6L49 - chains I and S of the 26 polymer chains in the assembly; structure by electron microscopy, 18.90 A resolution (very low resolution: no residue pairs are listed; an interface is given only as per-side residue counts).

Chain I:
Molecule: 485-nt DNA strand
Sequence (485 nucleotides; numbered -242 to 242; the number before each row is that of its first residue; numbers below 1 keep their minus sign (DA-242 is residue -242)):
  -242 ATCAGAATCCCGGTGCCGAGGCCGCTCAATTGGTCGTAGACAGCTCTAGC
  -192 ACCGCTTAAACGCACGTACGCGCTGTCCCCCGCGTTTTAACCGCCAAGGG
  -142 GATTACTCCCTAGTCTCCAGGCACGTGTCAGATATATACATCGATTGGAT
   -92 AGGCCCGGACGGCCTGGATAATCAGAATCCCGGTGCCGAGGCCGCTCAAT
   -42 TGGTCGTAGACAGCTCTAGCACCGCTTAAACGCACGTACGCGCTGTCCCC
     8 CGCGTTTTAACCGCCAAGGGGATTACTCCCTAGTCTCCAGGCACGTGTCA
    58 GATATATACATCGATTGGATAGGCCCCAACGGCCTGGATAATCAGAATCC
   108 CGGTGCCGAGGCCGCTCAATTGGTCGTAGACAGCTCTAGCACCGCTTAAA
   158 CGCACGTACGCGCTGTCCCCCGCGTTTTAACCGCCAAGGGGATTACTCCC
   208 TAGTCTCCAGGCACGTGTCAGATATATACATCGAT

Chain S:
Protein: Histone H3.1
From: Homo sapiens
UniProtKB: P68431 (H31_HUMAN); residues 0-135 here correspond to UniProt positions 1-136 (UniProt number = residue number + 1)
Chain sequence (139 residues; numbered -3 to 135; the number before each row is that of its first residue; numbers below 1 keep their minus sign (Gly-3 is residue -3)):
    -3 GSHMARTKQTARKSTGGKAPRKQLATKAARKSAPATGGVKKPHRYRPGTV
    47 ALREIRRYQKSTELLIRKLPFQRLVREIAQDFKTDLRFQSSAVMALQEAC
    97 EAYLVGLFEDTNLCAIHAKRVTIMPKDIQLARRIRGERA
Disordered / not traced: -3 to 37, 135
Differences from the reference sequence: expression tag (-3 to -1)
Swiss-Prot annotation at these positions:
  - modified residue: Arg2 (Asymmetric dimethylarginine), Thr3 (Phosphothreonine), Lys4 (Allysine), Gln5 (5-glutamyl dopamine), Thr6 (Phosphothreonine), Arg8 (Citrulline), Lys9 (N6,N6,N6-trimethyllysine), Ser10 (ADP-ribosylserine), Thr11 (Phosphothreonine), Lys14 (N6-(2-hydroxyisobutyryl)lysine), Arg17 (Asymmetric dimethylarginine), Lys18 (N6-(2-hydroxyisobutyryl)lysine), Lys23 (N6-(2-hydroxyisobutyryl)lysine), Arg26 (Citrulline), Lys27 (N6,N6,N6-trimethyllysine), Ser28 (ADP-ribosylserine), Lys36 (N6,N6,N6-trimethyllysine), Lys37 (N6-methyllysine), Tyr41 (Phosphotyrosine), Lys56 (N6,N6,N6-trimethyllysine) and 8 more in UniProt
  - lipidation: Lys18 (N6-decanoyllysine)

Chain I / chain S interface:
At this resolution (19 A) residue pairs are not listed: 14 residues of chain I and 18 of chain S lie at the interface.

Summary:
14 residues of chain I and 18 residues of chain S are in contact.
Here chain I is a 485-nt DNA strand and chain S is Histone H3.1 (Homo sapiens). Entry 6L49 (H3-CA-H3
tri-nucleosome with the 22 base-pair linker DNA) was determined by electron microscopy together with 6L4A from
the same study.
